6A06 - chains A and B; structure by X-ray diffraction, 1.79 A resolution.

Chain A (and B):
Protein: Stimulator of interferon genes protein
From: Sus scrofa
Notes: chain B of this document is another copy of the same molecule, construct and numbering; everything in this record applies to it too
UniProtKB: B8XX90 (STING_PIG); residues 152-342 here = UniProt positions 152-342
Amino-acid sequence (201 residues; each row starts with the number of its first residue):
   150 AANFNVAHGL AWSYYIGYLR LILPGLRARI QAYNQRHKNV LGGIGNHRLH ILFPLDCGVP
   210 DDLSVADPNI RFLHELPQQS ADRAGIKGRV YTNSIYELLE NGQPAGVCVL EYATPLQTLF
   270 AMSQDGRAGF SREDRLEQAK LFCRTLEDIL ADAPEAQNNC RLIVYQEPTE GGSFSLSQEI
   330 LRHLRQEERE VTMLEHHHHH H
Disordered / not traced: 150, 339-350 (chain B: 150, 228-236, 341-350)
Differences from the reference sequence: expression tag (150-151, 343-350); conflict Glu260 (Gly in B8XX90)
Small-molecule neighbours: cGAMP (1SY): Ser162, Tyr163, Gly166, Tyr167, Ile235, Arg238, Val239, Tyr240, Glu260, Thr263, Pro264, Thr267
Curated features (UniProtKB/Swiss-Prot):
  - region: Glu339 to Met342 (C-terminal tail (CTT))
  - binding site (2',3'-cGAMP): Ser162, Tyr167, Arg238, Thr263
  - binding site (3',3'-c-di-GMP): Ser162, Tyr167, Arg238 to Thr241, Thr263
  - binding site (2',3'-cUAMP): Tyr167, Arg238, Thr263
  - cross-link: Lys236 (Glycyl lysine isopeptide (Lys-Gly) (interchain with G-Cter in ubiquitin))
From the paper describing this entry:
  - binding site for cGAMP: Tyr167, Ile235, Arg238, Val239, Tyr240, Thr263, Pro264
  - contacts within the chain: Leu212-Phe221 (hydrophobic contact)
  - conformationally variable residues (loop rearrangement, order/disorder transition, side-chain flip): Leu212, Gln228 to Lys236, Arg238
  - specificity-determining residues: Ile235, Thr263, Pro264

Chain A / chain B interface:
Contacting residue pairs (54; chain A residue first):
  Asn152(A) - His157(B)
  Asn152(A) - Trp161(B)
  Phe153(A) - Trp161(B)  hydrophobic
  Asn154(A) - His157(B)
  Val155(A) - His157(B)
  Val155(A) - Gly158(B)
  Val155(A) - Trp161(B)
  His157(A) - Asn152(B)
  His157(A) - Asn154(B)
  Gly158(A) - Val155(B)
  Gly158(A) - Leu159(B)
  Leu159(A) - Ser162(B)
  Trp161(A) - Phe153(B)  hydrophobic
  Trp161(A) - Val155(B)
  Trp161(A) - Thr267(B)
  Trp161(A) - Met271(B)  hydrophobic
  Trp161(A) - Asp274(B)
  Trp161(A) - Arg276(B)
  Ser162(A) - Leu159(B)
  Ser162(A) - Thr267(B)
  Ile165(A) - Thr267(B)
  Ile165(A) - Ala270(B)  hydrophobic
  Glu224(A) - Gly237(B)
  Asp231(A) - Asp210(B)
  Asp231(A) - Leu212(B)
  Arg232(A) - Asp210(B)  salt bridge
  Arg232(A) - Thr263(B)
  Arg232(A) - Gln266(B)  hydrogen bond
  Ala233(A) - Val208(B)  hydrophobic
  Ala233(A) - Pro209(B)
  Ala233(A) - Asp210(B)  hydrogen bond (backbone-side chain)
  Ala233(A) - Glu260(B)
  Ala233(A) - Tyr261(B)  hydrogen bond (backbone-backbone)
  Ala233(A) - Thr263(B)
  Gly234(A) - Leu212(B)
  Gly234(A) - Ser243(B)  hydrogen bond (backbone-side chain)
  Gly234(A) - Tyr245(B)  hydrogen bond (backbone-side chain)
  Ile235(A) - Leu212(B)
  Ile235(A) - Thr241(B)
  Ile235(A) - Ser243(B)
  Ile235(A) - Glu260(B)
  Lys236(A) - Leu212(B)
  Lys236(A) - Phe221(B)
  Lys236(A) - Ser243(B)
  Thr241(A) - Gly237(B)
  Thr263(A) - Arg238(B)
  Thr267(A) - Ile165(B)
  Ala270(A) - Ile165(B)  hydrophobic
  Ala270(A) - Arg169(B)
  Met271(A) - Trp161(B)  hydrophobic
  Met271(A) - Ile165(B)  hydrophobic
  Arg276(A) - Trp161(B)
  Ile298(A) - Arg276(B)
  Asp301(A) - Arg276(B)
Also at the interface, not in a pair above, chain A (28 interface residues in all): Gly166, Arg238, Asp274
Also at the interface, not in a pair above, chain B (35 interface residues in all): Tyr164, Glu224, Asn242, Leu259, Ile298
From the paper, about this interface:
  - pairs named by the authors: Gly234(A)-Leu212(B), Ile235(A)-Leu212(B), Lys236(A)-Leu212(B) (hydrophobic contact)

In short:
The interface between chain A and chain B involves 28 residues on one side and 35 on the other, with 5
hydrogen bonds and 1 salt bridge. Among the polar pairs are Arg232(A)-Asp210(B), Arg232(A)-Gln266(B) and
Ala233(A)-Asp210(B). The paper describes contacts between Gly234(A) and Leu212(B) and Ile235(A) and Leu212(B);
a hydrophobic contact between Lys236(A) and Leu212(B). The paper reports a binding site for cGAMP at
Tyr167(A), Ile235(A) and Arg238(A) among others; specificity determinants Ile235(A), Thr263(A) and Pro264(A).
Chain A and chain B are both Stimulator of interferon genes protein (Sus scrofa); the structure, Structure of
pSTING complex, was determined by X-ray diffraction together with 6A03, 6A04, 6A05 and 6IYF from the same
study.
